Entry 1U8J (X-ray diffraction, 2.24 A resolution); this record covers chains A and C of the 3 polymer chains in the assembly.

[Chain A]
Molecule: Antibody 2F5 (light chain)
From: Homo sapiens
Notes: antibody fragment or engineered binder
Sequence (214 residues; row label = number of the first residue in the row):
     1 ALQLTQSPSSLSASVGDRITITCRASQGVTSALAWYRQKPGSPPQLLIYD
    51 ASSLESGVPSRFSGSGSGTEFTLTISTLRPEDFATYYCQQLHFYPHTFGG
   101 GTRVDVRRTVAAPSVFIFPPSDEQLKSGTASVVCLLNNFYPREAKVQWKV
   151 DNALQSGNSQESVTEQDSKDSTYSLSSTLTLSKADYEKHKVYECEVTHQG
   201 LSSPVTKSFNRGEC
Disulfide bonds: C23-C88, C134-C194

[Chain C]
Molecule: GP41 peptide
Sequence (7 residues; each row starts with the number of its first residue):
     1 ELDKWAG

[Chain A / chain C interface]
Contacting residue pairs (11):
  L91(A) - D3(C)
  H92(A) - L2(C)
  H92(A) - D3(C)  hydrogen bond (backbone-backbone)
  H92(A) - A6(C)
  F93(A) - E1(C)
  F93(A) - L2(C)  hydrophobic
  Y94(A) - E1(C)  hydrogen bond (backbone-backbone)
  Y94(A) - L2(C)
  Y94(A) - D3(C)
  Y94(A) - K4(C)
  H96(A) - D3(C)  salt bridge

[Summary]
The chain A/chain C interface involves 5 residues from each chain, with 2 hydrogen bonds and 1 salt bridge.
Polar pairs include H96(A)-D3(C), H92(A)-D3(C) and Y94(A)-E1(C).
Chain A is Antibody 2F5 (light chain) (Homo sapiens) and chain C is GP41 peptide; the structure, Crystal
structure of the HIV-1 Cross Neutralizing Monoclonal Antibody 2F5 in complex with gp41 Peptide ELDKWAG, was
determined by X-ray diffraction together with 1U8H, 1U8I, 1U8L, 1U8M, 1U8N, 1U8O and 14 further entries from
the same study.
